6AZ0 - chains C and D of the 7 polymer chains in the assembly; structure by electron microscopy, 3.40 A resolution.

[Chain C (and D)]
Protein: Mitochondrial inner membrane i-AAA protease supercomplex subunit YME1
Source organism: Saccharomyces cerevisiae (strain RM11-1a)
Notes: chain D of this document is another copy of the same molecule, construct and numbering; everything in this record applies to it too
UniProtKB: B3LL85 (B3LL85_YEAS1); residue numbers follow UniProt; this construct covers 279-717
Amino-acid sequence (439 residues; numbered 279 to 717; the number before each row is that of its first residue):
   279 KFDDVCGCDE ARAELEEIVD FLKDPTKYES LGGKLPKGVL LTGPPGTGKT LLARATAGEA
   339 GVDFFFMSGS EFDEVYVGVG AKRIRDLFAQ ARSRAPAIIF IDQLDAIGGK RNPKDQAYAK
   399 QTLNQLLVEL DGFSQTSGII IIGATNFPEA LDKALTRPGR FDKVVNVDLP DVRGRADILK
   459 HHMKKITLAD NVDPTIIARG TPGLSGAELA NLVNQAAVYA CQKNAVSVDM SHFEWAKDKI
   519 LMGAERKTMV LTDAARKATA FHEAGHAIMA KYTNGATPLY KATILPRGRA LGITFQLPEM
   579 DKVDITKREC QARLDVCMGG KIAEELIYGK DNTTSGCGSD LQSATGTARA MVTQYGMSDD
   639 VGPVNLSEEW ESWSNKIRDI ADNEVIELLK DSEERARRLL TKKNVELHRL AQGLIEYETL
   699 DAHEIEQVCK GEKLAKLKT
Sequence notes: conflict Gln381 (Glu in B3LL85), Glu647 (Asn in B3LL85), Ala713 (Asp in B3LL85)
Metal / ion sites: Mg2+: Thr328 (together with ATP); Zn2+: His540, His544, Asp618
Ligand contacts:
  - ATP (adenosine-5'-triphosphate), molecule 1: Asp282, Val283, Cys284, Cys286, Pro322, Pro323, Gly324, Thr325, Gly326, Lys327, Thr328, Leu329, Gln381, Asn424, Ile456, His460, Gly484, Ala485, Ala488
  - ATP, molecule 2: Asp409, Arg435, Arg438
Reported in the primary citation:
  - binding site for poly(UNK): Tyr354, Val355, Tyr396
  - mutagenesis - Y354A: abolished catalytic activity
  - mutagenesis - Y396A: decreased catalytic activity
  - mutagenesis - Y354A: decreased catalytic activity (ATP hydrolysis)
  - mutagenesis - Y396A: unchanged catalytic activity (ATP hydrolysis)
  - binding site for ATP: Cys284, Gly324, Gly326, Leu329, Arg435, Arg438, His460, Ala485
  - catalytic residues: Asp380
  - self-association interface (contacts with another copy of this molecule): Asp409 to Phe411
  - mutagenesis - G521L: abolished catalytic activity on T10-I27CD

[Interface between chain C and chain D]
Residue-residue contacts - 100 pairs, chain C then chain D:
  Pro323(C) with Arg435(D)
  Gly324(C) with Arg435(D)
  Thr328(C) with Gly410(D); Phe411(D)
  Ala331(C) with Phe411(D)
  Arg332(C) with Gly410(D), hydrogen bond (side chain-backbone); Phe411(D), hydrogen bond (side chain-backbone); Gln413(D)
  Ala335(C) with Phe411(D), hydrophobic
  Phe342(C) with Phe411(D), hydrophobic
  Phe344(C) with Phe411(D), hydrophobic
  Ser346(C) with Val406(D)
  Ser348(C) with Arg363(D), hydrogen bond (backbone-side chain); Gln399(D), hydrogen bond (side chain-backbone); Asn402(D); Gln403(D)
  Glu349(C) with Arg363(D); Gln403(D)
  Phe350(C) with Gln399(D), hydrogen bond (backbone-side chain)
  Asp351(C) with Val355(D); Gly356(D); Gln399(D), hydrogen bond (backbone-side chain)
  Glu352(C) with Val355(D); Lys360(D), salt bridge; Arg363(D), salt bridge
  Val353(C) with Tyr354(D), hydrophobic; Val355(D); Val357(D), hydrophobic
  Gln381(C) with Asn402(D); Val406(D)
  Asp383(C) with Arg389(D), salt bridge; Gln394(D), hydrogen bond (backbone-side chain)
  Asn424(C) with Arg389(D)
  Phe425(C) with Arg389(D); Pro391(D), hydrophobic
  Ala428(C) with Pro391(D), hydrophobic; Gln394(D)
  Lys463(C) with Leu309(D); Gly310(D)
  Ile464(C) with Leu309(D)
  Thr465(C) with Leu309(D), hydrogen bond (backbone-backbone)
  Ala485(C) with Arg435(D); Pro436(D)
  Glu486(C) with Pro436(D)
  Asn489(C) with Pro436(D); Asp440(D), hydrogen bond (side chain-backbone)
  Asn492(C) with Gly311(D); Lys312(D), hydrogen bond (side chain-backbone)
  Val496(C) with Gly311(D)
  Ala498(C) with Leu309(D), hydrophobic
  Cys499(C) with Lys305(D), hydrogen bond (side chain-backbone); Tyr306(D), hydrogen bond (side chain-backbone); Ser308(D), hydrogen bond; Leu309(D)
  Gln500(C) with Glu295(D); Tyr306(D)
  Val504(C) with Leu309(D)
  Val506(C) with Leu309(D), hydrophobic
  Lys517(C) with Glu292(D), salt bridge
  Arg524(C) with Glu288(D)
  Lys525(C) with Glu288(D)
  Thr526(C) with Glu288(D)
  Val528(C) with Asp449(D)
  Arg567(C) with Asn444(D)
  Met596(C) with Pro641(D)
  Asp609(C) with Lys585(D), hydrogen bond (backbone-backbone); Arg586(D), hydrogen bond (backbone-backbone)
  Asn610(C) with Arg586(D), hydrogen bond
  Thr611(C) with Ile583(D); Thr584(D); Lys585(D), hydrogen bond (backbone-backbone); Met635(D)
  Thr612(C) with Asp582(D); Ile583(D); Thr584(D); Met635(D)
  Ser613(C) with Asp582(D); Ile583(D), hydrogen bond (backbone-backbone); Tyr633(D)
  Leu619(C) with Tyr633(D); Pro641(D)
  Gln620(C) with Asn643(D); Glu646(D), hydrogen bond
  Thr623(C) with Val642(D); Asn643(D), hydrogen bond (side chain-backbone)
  Arg627(C) with Trp651(D)
  Trp648(C) with Ser650(D), hydrogen bond (side chain-backbone)
  Glu649(C) with Glu649(D); Ser650(D)
  Arg656(C) with Ser652(D)
  Asp657(C) with Ser652(D), hydrogen bond; Asn653(D); Lys654(D)
  Asp660(C) with Trp651(D); Ser652(D), hydrogen bond (side chain-backbone)
  Ile664(C) with Val639(D); Val642(D), hydrophobic
  Leu667(C) with Val642(D), hydrophobic
  Lys668(C) with Val639(D)
  Glu671(C) with Pro641(D)
Also at the interface, not in a pair above, chain C (72 interface residues in all): Phe378, Asp380, Ala384, Gln493, Ala495, Ala503, Ser505, Met527, Thr530, Gly566, Lys599, Lys608, Gly616, Asn653
Also at the interface, not in a pair above, chain D (62 interface residues in all): Asp287, Leu313, Ala359, Leu405, Asp409, Lys441, Met578, Gln632, Gly634, Asp637, Asp638, Gly640, Ile655
Interface features reported in the paper:
  - interface residues, chain D: Phe411(D)

[Overview]
Chain C and chain D form an interface of 72 and 62 residues respectively, with 23 hydrogen bonds and 4 salt
bridges. Polar pairs include Glu352(C)-Lys360(D), Glu352(C)-Arg363(D) and Asp383(C)-Arg389(D). Ligands of
chain C: ATP. From the paper: the catalytic residue Asp380(C); Y354A of chain C abolishes catalytic activity;
3 substitutions were tested in all.
Chain C and chain D are both Mitochondrial inner membrane i-AAA protease supercomplex subunit YME1
(Saccharomyces cerevisiae (strain RM11-1a)); the structure, Mitochondrial ATPase Protease YME1, was determined
by electron microscopy.
